Entry 5CCG (X-ray diffraction, 3.50 A resolution); this record covers chains A and B of the 6 polymer chains in the assembly.

[Chain A]
Protein: Vesicle-associated membrane protein 2
Source organism: Rattus norvegicus
Reference sequence: P63045 (VAMP2_RAT); residue numbers follow UniProt; this construct covers 28-89
Chain sequence (63 residues; row label = number of the first residue in the row):
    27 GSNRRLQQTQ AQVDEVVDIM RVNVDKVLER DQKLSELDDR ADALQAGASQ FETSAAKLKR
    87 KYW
Construct notes: expression tag (27)
UniProt features mapped onto this chain:
  - site ((Microbial infection) Cleavage): Gln-58, Lys-59, Lys-59, Leu-60, Arg-66, Ala-67, Gln-76, Phe-77, Ala-81, Ala-82

[Chain B]
Protein: Syntaxin-1A
Source organism: Rattus norvegicus
Reference sequence: P32851 (STX1A_RAT); residues 191-256 here = UniProt positions 191-256
Chain sequence (67 residues; each row starts with the number of its first residue):
   190 MALSEIETRH SEIIKLENSI RELHDMFMDM AMLVESQGEM IDRIEYNVEH AVDYVERAVS
   250 DTKKAVK
Not modelled in the structure: 190
Construct notes: initiating methionine (190)
UniProt features mapped onto this chain:
  - site: Lys-253, Ala-254 (Microbial infection: Cleavage)
  - cross-link (Glycyl lysine isopeptide (Lys-Gly)): Lys-252 (interchain with G-Cter in SUMO), Lys-253 (interchain with G-Cter in SUMO), Lys-256 (interchain with G-Cter in SUMO)

[How chain A and chain B interact]
Pairs across the interface (52; chain A residue first):
  Ser-28(A) with Arg-198(B)
  Asn-29(A) with Glu-201(B)
  Leu-32(A) with Arg-198(B); Ile-202(B), hydrophobic; Leu-205(B)
  Thr-35(A) with Leu-205(B)
  Gln-36(A) with Leu-205(B); Ser-208(B), hydrogen bond
  Val-39(A) with Ser-208(B); Ile-209(B), hydrophobic
  Val-42(A) with Leu-212(B), hydrophobic
  Val-43(A) with Glu-211(B); Leu-212(B); Met-215(B)
  Met-46(A) with Leu-212(B), hydrophobic; Met-215(B), hydrophobic; Phe-216(B), hydrophobic; Met-219(B), hydrophobic
  Arg-47(A) with Glu-211(B), salt bridge; Met-215(B), hydrogen bond (backbone-side chain)
  Asn-49(A) with Met-219(B)
  Val-50(A) with Met-215(B), hydrophobic; Met-219(B)
  Val-53(A) with Met-219(B), hydrophobic; Leu-222(B), hydrophobic; Gln-226(B), hydrogen bond (backbone-side chain)
  Arg-56(A) with Gln-226(B), hydrogen bond; Ile-230(B)
  Asp-57(A) with Gln-226(B)
  Leu-60(A) with Gln-226(B); Ile-230(B), hydrophobic; Ile-233(B)
  Leu-63(A) with Ile-233(B), hydrophobic
  Asp-64(A) with Arg-232(B), salt bridge; Ile-233(B); Asn-236(B)
  Ala-67(A) with Asn-236(B)
  Asp-68(A) with Arg-232(B), salt bridge; Asn-236(B)
  Gln-71(A) with Asn-236(B); Ala-240(B); Tyr-243(B)
  Ala-74(A) with Tyr-243(B)
  Ser-75(A) with Tyr-243(B)
  Phe-77(A) with Ala-247(B), hydrophobic
  Glu-78(A) with Tyr-243(B); Arg-246(B), salt bridge; Ala-247(B)
  Ala-81(A) with Ala-247(B)
  Ala-82(A) with Asp-250(B)
  Lys-85(A) with Asp-250(B), salt bridge
  Trp-89(A) with Lys-253(B)
Interface residues without a listed pair, chain A (32 interface residues in all): Asp-40, Leu-54, Tyr-88
Interface residues without a listed pair, chain B (32 interface residues in all): Lys-204, Val-223, Met-229, Val-237, His-239, Val-244, Thr-251, Ala-254, Lys-256

[In short]
Chain A and chain B each contribute 32 residues to their interface; the contacts include 4 hydrogen bonds and
5 salt bridges. Polar pairs include Arg-47(A)/Glu-211(B), Asp-64(A)/Arg-232(B) and Asp-68(A)/Arg-232(B).
Chain A is Vesicle-associated membrane protein 2 and chain B is Syntaxin-1A, both from Rattus norvegicus; the
structure, Structure of the Ca2+-bound synaptotagmin-1 SNARE complex (long unit cell form), was determined by
X-ray diffraction, deposited together with 5CCH, 5CCI and 5CCJ.
